2H9T - chains L and H of the 3 polymer chains in the assembly; structure by X-ray diffraction, 2.40 A resolution.

Chain L:
Protein: Thrombin
Organism: Homo sapiens
Notes: EC 3.4.21.5; fragment: light chain, residues 328-363
Reference sequence: P00734 (THRB_HUMAN); the construct lacks a stretch of the UniProt sequence, so the offset changes along the chain: -4 to 0 = UniProt 328-332; 1-14 = UniProt 336-349; 15-17 = UniProt 361-363
Chain sequence (36 residues; each row starts with the number of its first residue; a row labelled like 14A-14K holds insertion residues (14A, then the next letters in order); numbers below 1 keep their minus sign (Thr-4 is residue -4)):
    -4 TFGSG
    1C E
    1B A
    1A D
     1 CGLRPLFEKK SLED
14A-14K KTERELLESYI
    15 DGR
Disordered / not traced: -4 to 0, 15-17

Chain H:
Protein: Thrombin
Organism: Homo sapiens
Notes: EC 3.4.21.5; fragment: heavy chain, residues 364-622
Reference sequence: P00734 (THRB_HUMAN); the construct lacks a stretch of the UniProt sequence and is renumbered around it, so the offset changes along the chain: 16-36 = UniProt 364-384; 37-60 = UniProt 386-409; 61-77 = UniProt 419-435; 78-97 = UniProt 437-456; 6 more segments
Chain sequence (259 residues; row label = number of the first residue in the row; note: 5 numbers in that range are skipped by the numbering (no residue carries them; nothing is unmodelled there); a row labelled like 60A-60I holds insertion residues (60A, then the next letters in order)):
    16 IVEGSDAEIG MSPWQVMLFR K
   36A S
    37 PQELLCGASL ISDRWVLTAA HCLL
60A-60I YPPWDKNFT
    61 ENDLLVRIGK HSRTRYE
   77A R
    78 NIEKISMLEK IYIHPRYNWR
   97A E
    98 NLDRDIALMK LKKPVAFSDY IHPVCLPDRE TA
129A-129C ASL
   130 LQAGYKGRVT GWGNLKET
147A-147I WTANVGKGQ
   152 PSVLQVVNLP IVERPVCKDS TRIRITDNMF CAG
  184A Y
   185 KP
186A-186D DEGK
   187 RGDACEGDSG GPFVMKSP
204A-204B FN
   205 NRWYQMGIVS WGE
   219 GC
  221A D
   221 RDGKYGFYTH VFRLKKWIQK VIDQFGE
Disordered / not traced: 147A-147I
Disulfide bonds: Cys42-Cys58, Cys168-Cys182, Cys191-Cys220
Residues lining bound ligands: suramin (SVR; 8,8'-[carbonylbis[imino-3,1-phenylenecarbonylimino(4-methyl-3,1-phenylene)carbonylimino]]bis-1,3,5-naphthalenetrisulfon ic acid): His91, Pro92, Arg93, Arg101, Lys236, Trp237, Lys240, Val241, Asp243, Gln244, Phe245, Gly246, Glu247

Chain L / chain H interface:
Cross-chain cystine bridges: Cys1(L)-Cys122(H)
Residue-residue contacts (65):
  Cys1(L) with His119(H); Pro120(H); Val121(H); Cys122(H), disulfide; Arg206(H), hydrogen bond (backbone-side chain)
  Asp1A(L) with His119(H), hydrogen bond (backbone-side chain); Arg206(H)
  Ala1B(L) with Arg206(H), hydrogen bond (backbone-side chain)
  Glu1C(L) with Ile47(H); Ser48(H); Pro120(H)
  Gly2(L) with Trp29(H); Pro120(H), hydrogen bond (backbone-backbone); Val121(H); Cys122(H); Asn205(H); Arg206(H); Trp207(H), hydrogen bond (backbone-backbone)
  Leu3(L) with His119(H), hydrogen bond (backbone-side chain); Asn205(H); Arg206(H)
  Arg4(L) with Gly25(H); Met26(H), hydrogen bond (side chain-backbone); Pro28(H); Trp29(H); Arg137(H); Trp207(H)
  Pro5(L) with Ser115(H); Asp116(H); His119(H)
  Leu6(L) with Ile24(H); Gly25(H); Asp116(H)
  Phe7(L) with Glu23(H); Ile24(H); Gly25(H); Met26(H)
  Glu8(L) with Lys202(H), salt bridge; Asn205(H); Trp207(H), hydrogen bond
  Lys9(L) with His119(H)
  Asp14(L) with Glu23(H); Met26(H); Arg137(H), salt bridge; Trp207(H)
  Lys14A(L) with Glu23(H), hydrogen bond (backbone-side chain)
  Thr14B(L) with Arg137(H), hydrogen bond; Asn159(H), hydrogen bond
  Glu14C(L) with Arg137(H); Lys202(H), salt bridge
  Glu14E(L) with Lys135(H), salt bridge; Asn159(H), hydrogen bond; Tyr184A(H), hydrogen bond; Lys186D(H), salt bridge
  Leu14F(L) with Lys135(H); Gly136(H); Asn159(H); Trp207(H), hydrophobic
  Ser14I(L) with Gly133(H); Tyr134(H); Lys135(H), hydrogen bond (side chain-backbone)
  Tyr14J(L) with Leu129C(H); Tyr134(H), hydrophobic; Lys202(H), hydrogen bond (side chain-backbone); Pro204(H)
Interface residues without a listed pair, chain L (21 interface residues in all): Leu14G
Interface residues without a listed pair, chain H (32 interface residues in all): Phe114, Tyr117, Met201, Asn204B

Summary:
Chain L and chain H form an interface of 21 and 32 residues respectively, with 1 disulfide bond, 15 hydrogen
bonds and 5 salt bridges. Among the polar pairs are Glu8(L)-Lys202(H), Glu14E(L)-Lys135(H) and
Asp14(L)-Arg137(H). Chain H binds suramin.
Here chain L is Thrombin and chain H is Thrombin, both from Homo sapiens. Entry 2H9T (Crystal structure of
human alpha-thrombin in complex with suramin) was determined by X-ray diffraction, deposited together with
3BF6.
